Entry 7NKJ (electron microscopy, 2.17 A resolution); this record covers chains E and G of the 7 polymer chains in the assembly.

Chain E:
Name: ATP synthase subunit beta
Source organism: Mycolicibacterium smegmatis (strain ATCC 700084 / mc(2)155)
Notes: EC 7.1.2.2
UniProtKB: A0R200 (ATPB_MYCS2); residues 1-475 here = UniProt positions 1-475
Chain sequence (475 residues; each row starts with the number of its first residue):
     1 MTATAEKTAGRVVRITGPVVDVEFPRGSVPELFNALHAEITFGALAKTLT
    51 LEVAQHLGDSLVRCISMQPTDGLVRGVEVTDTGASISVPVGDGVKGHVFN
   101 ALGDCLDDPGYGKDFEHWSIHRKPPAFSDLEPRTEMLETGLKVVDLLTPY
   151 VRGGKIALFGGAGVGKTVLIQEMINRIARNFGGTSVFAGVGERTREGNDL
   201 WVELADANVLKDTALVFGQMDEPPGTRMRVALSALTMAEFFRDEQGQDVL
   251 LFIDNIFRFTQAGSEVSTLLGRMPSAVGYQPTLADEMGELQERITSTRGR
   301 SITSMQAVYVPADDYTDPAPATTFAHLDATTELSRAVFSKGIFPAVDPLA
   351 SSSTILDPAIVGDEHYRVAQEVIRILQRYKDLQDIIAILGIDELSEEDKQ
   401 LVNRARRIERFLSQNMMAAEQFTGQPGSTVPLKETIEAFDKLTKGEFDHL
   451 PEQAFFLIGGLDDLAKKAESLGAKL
Unresolved in the structure: 1-7, 472-475
Small-molecule neighbours: ADP (adenosine-5'-diphosphate): Gly-161, Ala-162, Gly-163, Val-164, Gly-165, Lys-166, Thr-167, Val-168, Phe-338, Phe-343, Met-416, Ala-419, Phe-422, Thr-423

Chain G:
Name: ATP synthase gamma chain
Source organism: Mycobacterium smegmatis (strain ATCC 700084 / mc(2)155)
UniProtKB: A0R201 (ATPG_MYCS2); numbering as in UniProt (aligned over 1-307)
Chain sequence (307 residues; numbered 1 to 307; the number before each row is that of its first residue):
     1 MAATLRELRGRIRSAGSIKKITKAQELIATSRIAKAQARVEAARPYAAEI
    51 TNMLTELAGASALDHPLLVERKQPKRAGVLVVSSDRGLCGAYNANVLRRA
   101 EELFSLLRDEGKDPVLYVVGRKALGYFSFRQRTVVESWTGFSERPTYENA
   151 REIADTLVNAFMAGADDEGDDAGADGILGVDELHIVFTEFRSMLSQTAVA
   201 RRAAPMEVEYVGEVETGPRTLYSFEPDPETLFDALLPRYIATRVYAALLE
   251 AAASESASRRRAMKSATDNADDLIKALTLAANRERQAQITQEISEIVGGA
   301 NALAGSK
Unresolved in the structure: 1-2, 36-85, 95-256, 305-307

Interface between chain E and chain G:
Residue-residue contacts - 24 pairs, chain E then chain G:
  Met-273(E) with Val-297(G), hydrophobic; Asn-301(G)
  Pro-274(E) with Ile-293(G), hydrophobic; Val-297(G)
  Ala-276(E) with Thr-290(G)
  Val-277(E) with Gln-286(G); Ile-289(G); Thr-290(G), hydrogen bond (backbone-side chain)
  Gly-278(E) with Ile-293(G)
  Ala-312(E) with Arg-285(G)
  Asp-314(E) with Asn-282(G); Arg-285(G), salt bridge; Gln-286(G), hydrogen bond
  Thr-316(E) with Gln-286(G), hydrogen bond
  Asp-317(E) with Arg-285(G), salt bridge; Gln-286(G)
  Asp-384(E) with Lys-23(G); Leu-27(G)
  Ile-385(E) with Leu-27(G), hydrophobic
  Ile-388(E) with Leu-27(G), hydrophobic
  Leu-389(E) with Leu-27(G); Thr-30(G); Ser-31(G)
  Glu-393(E) with Ala-34(G)
Interface residues without a listed pair, chain E (16 interface residues in all): Pro-311, Pro-318
Interface residues without a listed pair, chain G (14 interface residues in all): Arg-260

Summary:
The interface between chain E and chain G involves 16 residues on one side and 14 on the other; the contacts
include 3 hydrogen bonds and 2 salt bridges. Among the polar pairs are Asp-314(E)/Arg-285(G),
Asp-317(E)/Arg-285(G) and Val-277(E)/Thr-290(G). Bound to chain E: ADP.
Chain E is ATP synthase subunit beta (Mycolicibacterium smegmatis (strain ATCC 700084 / mc(2)155)) and chain G
is ATP synthase gamma chain (Mycobacterium smegmatis (strain ATCC 700084 / mc(2)155)); the structure,
Mycobacterium smegmatis ATP synthase F1 state 3, was determined by electron microscopy, deposited together
with 7NJK, 7NJL, 7NJM, 7NJN, 7NJO, 7NJP and 20 further entries.
